Entry 7C7U (X-ray diffraction, 1.93 A resolution); this record covers chain A.

== Chain A ==
Molecule: Biofilm-associated surface protein
Organism: Staphylococcus aureus
UniProt: Q79LN3 (Q79LN3_STAAU); numbering as in UniProt (aligned over 362-947)
Amino-acid sequence (607 residues; numbered 341 to 947; the number before each row is that of its first residue):
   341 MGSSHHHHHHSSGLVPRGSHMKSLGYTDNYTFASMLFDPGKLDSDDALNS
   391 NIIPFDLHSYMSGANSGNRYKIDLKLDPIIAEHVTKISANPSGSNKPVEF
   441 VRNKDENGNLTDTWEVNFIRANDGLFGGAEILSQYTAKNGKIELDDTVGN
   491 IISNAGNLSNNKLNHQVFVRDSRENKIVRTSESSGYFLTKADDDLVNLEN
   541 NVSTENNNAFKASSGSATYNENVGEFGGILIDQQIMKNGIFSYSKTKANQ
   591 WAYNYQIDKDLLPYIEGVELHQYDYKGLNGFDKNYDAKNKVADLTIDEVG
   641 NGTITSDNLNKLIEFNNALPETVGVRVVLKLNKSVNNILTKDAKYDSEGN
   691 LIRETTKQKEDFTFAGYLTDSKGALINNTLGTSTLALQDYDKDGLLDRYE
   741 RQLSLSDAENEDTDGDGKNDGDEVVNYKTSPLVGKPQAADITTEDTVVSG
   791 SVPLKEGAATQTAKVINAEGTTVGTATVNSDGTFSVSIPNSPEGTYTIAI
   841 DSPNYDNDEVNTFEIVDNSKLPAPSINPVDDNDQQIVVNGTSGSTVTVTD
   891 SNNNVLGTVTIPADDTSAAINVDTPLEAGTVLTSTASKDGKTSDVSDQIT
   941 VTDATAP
Unresolved in the structure: 341-353, 403-405, 469-471, 614-622
Construct notes: initiating methionine (341); expression tag (342-361)
Ion coordination: Ca2+ site 1: Asp417, Asn501, Lys502, Asn504; Ca2+ site 2: Asp729, Asp731, Asp733, Leu735, Glu740; Ca2+ site 3: Asp731, Asp733, Glu740, Asp747, Asn750, Asp760; Ca2+ site 4: Asp752, Asp754, Asp756, Lys758, Glu763; Ca2+ site 5: Asp754, Asp756, Glu763, Ser770, Val773, Glu849
Reported in the primary citation:
  - Ca2+ coordination: Asp760, Glu849
  - contacts within the chain: Arg693-Asp731, Gln728-Asp737 (hydrogen bond), Arg693-Glu751 (salt bridge), Lys758-Glu849 (salt bridge), Tyr767-Asn847 (backbone contact), Lys768-Asn847 (backbone contact), Leu772-Lys795 (backbone contact), Gly774-Pro793 (backbone contact)
  - Ca2+ coordination through a water molecule: Asp737

== Summary ==
Asp417, Asn501, Lys502 and Asn504 form the Ca2+ site 1. Asp729, Asp731, Asp733, Leu735 and Glu740 form the
Ca2+ site 2. The paper reports Ca2+ coordination by Asp760 and Glu849; water-mediated Ca2+ coordination by
Asp737.
Chain A is Biofilm-associated surface protein (Staphylococcus aureus); the structure, Biofilm associated
protein - BSP domain, was determined by X-ray diffraction (same publication as 7C7R).
